PDB entry 6OOF | X-ray diffraction, 1.24 A resolution | chain A

[Chain A]
Protein: Beta-lactamase
Source organism: Escherichia coli
Notes: EC 3.5.2.6
UniProt: A0A2S1PK93 (A0A2S1PK93_ECOLX); the author numbering skips numbers that UniProt does not, so the offset changes along the chain: 25-57 = UniProt 24-56; 59-238 = UniProt 57-236; 240-252 = UniProt 237-249; 254-290 = UniProt 250-286
Amino-acid sequence (263 residues; numbered 25 to 290; 3 numbers in that range are skipped by the numbering (no residue carries them; nothing is unmodelled there); the number before each row is that of its first residue):
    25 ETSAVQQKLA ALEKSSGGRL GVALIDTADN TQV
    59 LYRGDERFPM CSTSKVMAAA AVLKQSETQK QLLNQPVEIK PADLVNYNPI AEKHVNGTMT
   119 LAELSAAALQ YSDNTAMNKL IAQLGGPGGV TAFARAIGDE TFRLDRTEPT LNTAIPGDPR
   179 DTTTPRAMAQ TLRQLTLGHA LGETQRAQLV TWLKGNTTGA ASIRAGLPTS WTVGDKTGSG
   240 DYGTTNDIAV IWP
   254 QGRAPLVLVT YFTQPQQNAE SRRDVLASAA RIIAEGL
Modified residues: Glu25 (pyroglutamic acid; PCA)
Sequence notes: conflict Glu25 (Gln24 in A0A2S1PK93)
Small-molecule neighbours:
  - R6Z (3-(1H-tetrazol-5-yl)-N-[3-(1H-tetrazol-5-yl)phenyl]-5-(trifluoromethyl)benzamide), molecule 1: Ser70, Lys73, Asn104, Tyr105, Ser130, Asn132, Pro167, Thr168, Asn170, Thr171, Lys234, Thr235, Gly236, Ser237, Gly238, Asp240
  - R6Z, molecule 2: Asn104, Tyr105, Tyr129, Ser130, Thr216, Thr235, Ser237, Ser274, Arg276
Reported in the primary citation:
  - binding site for R6Z: Gly238
  - conformationally variable residues (side-chain flip): Asp240

[Overview]
Bound to chain A: compound R6Z. The paper reports a binding site for R6Z at Gly238; conformational variability
at Asp240.
Chain A is Beta-lactamase (Escherichia coli); the structure, CTX-M-14 Beta Lactamase with Compound 20, was
determined by X-ray diffraction, deposited together with 6OOE, 6OOH, 6OOJ and 6OOK.
